PDB entry 9EVD | electron microscopy, 5.60 A resolution (low resolution: residue-level contacts below are approximate; hydrogen-bond / salt-bridge calls are withheld) | chains 1 and 7 of the 9 polymer chains in the assembly

Chain 1:
Protein: ATP synthase associated protein ASA1
Source organism: Polytomella sp. Pringsheim 198.80
UniProtKB: Q85JD5 (Q85JD5_9CHLO); residue numbers follow UniProt; this construct covers 1-618
Chain sequence (618 residues; each row starts with the number of its first residue):
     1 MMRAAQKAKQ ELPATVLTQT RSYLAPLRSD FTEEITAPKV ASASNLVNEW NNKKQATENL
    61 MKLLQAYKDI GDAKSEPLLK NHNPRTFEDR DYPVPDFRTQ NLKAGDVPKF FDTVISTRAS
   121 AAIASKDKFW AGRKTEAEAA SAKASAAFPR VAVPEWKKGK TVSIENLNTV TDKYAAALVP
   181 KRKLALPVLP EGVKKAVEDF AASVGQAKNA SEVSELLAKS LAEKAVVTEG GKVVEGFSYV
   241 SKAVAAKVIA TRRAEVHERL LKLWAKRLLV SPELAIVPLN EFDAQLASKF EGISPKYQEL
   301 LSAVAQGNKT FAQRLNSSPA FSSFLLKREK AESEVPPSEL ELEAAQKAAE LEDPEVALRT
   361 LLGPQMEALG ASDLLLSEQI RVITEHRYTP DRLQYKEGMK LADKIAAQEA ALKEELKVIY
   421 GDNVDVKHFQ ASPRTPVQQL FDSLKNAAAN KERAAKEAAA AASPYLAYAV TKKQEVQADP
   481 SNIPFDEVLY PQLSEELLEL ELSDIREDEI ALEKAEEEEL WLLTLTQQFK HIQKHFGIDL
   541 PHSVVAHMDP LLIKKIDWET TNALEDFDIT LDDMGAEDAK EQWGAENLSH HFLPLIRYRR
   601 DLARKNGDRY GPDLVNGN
Not modelled in the structure: 1-22, 618

Chain 7:
Protein: Mitochondrial ATP synthase associated protein ASA7
Source organism: Polytomella sp. Pringsheim 198.80
UniProtKB: D8V7I2 (D8V7I2_9CHLO); residue numbers follow UniProt; this construct covers 1-190
Chain sequence (190 residues; numbered 1 to 190; the number before each row is that of its first residue):
     1 MSSVRAGVEA GRRDLTTFTF SGLQDAPVAA LSGSIKLNVA AKAGKAEVTV AAGAAKAATQ
    61 VSAAALRKLS GSKISLAEVA RISVLHSSIQ NYLLSLSNER YQLLSQWPDF TTMYGKDFYY
   121 RAHPEDLKKF YDAADEYYKL YETVTEFDSL SALASQVVPN YAARRRSTVH PAIGSTVADG
   181 AFTNFLLSKQ
Not modelled in the structure: 1-78

Interface between chain 1 and chain 7:
Pairs across the interface (80):
  Tyr23(1) - Ser151(7)
  Tyr23(1) - Ala152(7)
  Tyr23(1) - Ser155(7)
  Leu24(1) - Ser155(7)
  Ala25(1) - Ser155(7)
  Pro26(1) - Ser155(7)
  Pro26(1) - Pro159(7)
  Arg28(1) - Asn160(7)
  Arg28(1) - Arg166(7)
  Asp30(1) - Arg166(7)
  Phe31(1) - Arg166(7)
  Phe31(1) - Thr168(7)
  Thr32(1) - Ala163(7)
  Thr32(1) - Arg164(7)
  Thr32(1) - Arg166(7)
  Thr32(1) - Thr168(7)
  Glu33(1) - Thr168(7)
  Ile35(1) - Ile173(7)
  Ile35(1) - Ser175(7)
  Thr36(1) - Arg164(7)
  Ala37(1) - Arg164(7)
  Trp50(1) - Leu103(7)
  Trp50(1) - Leu104(7)
  Trp50(1) - Trp107(7)
  Trp50(1) - Leu140(7)
  Lys53(1) - Trp107(7)
  Lys53(1) - Glu136(7)
  Lys54(1) - Gln106(7)
  Lys54(1) - Trp107(7)
  Lys54(1) - Pro108(7)
  Thr57(1) - Trp107(7)
  Leu60(1) - Asp126(7)
  Met61(1) - Pro108(7)
  Met61(1) - Asp109(7)
  Met61(1) - Met113(7)
  Met61(1) - Phe130(7)
  Leu63(1) - Asp126(7)
  Leu64(1) - Phe118(7)
  Leu64(1) - Ala122(7)
  Gln65(1) - Met113(7)
  Tyr67(1) - Arg121(7)
  Tyr67(1) - Ala122(7)
  Tyr67(1) - His123(7)
  Lys68(1) - Asp117(7)
  Lys68(1) - Arg121(7)
  Gly71(1) - Arg121(7)
  Asp72(1) - Arg121(7)
  Glu76(1) - Arg121(7)
  Leu78(1) - Arg121(7)
  Leu79(1) - Tyr120(7)
  His82(1) - Tyr120(7)
  Trp130(1) - Ala122(7)
  Trp130(1) - His123(7)
  Lys134(1) - Asp126(7)
  Phe148(1) - Met113(7)
  Pro149(1) - Pro108(7)
  Pro149(1) - Asp109(7)
  Arg150(1) - Gln106(7)
  Arg150(1) - Trp107(7)
  Arg150(1) - Pro108(7)
  Arg150(1) - Asp109(7)
  Val151(1) - Trp107(7)
  Val151(1) - Pro108(7)
  Val151(1) - Asp109(7)
  Ala152(1) - Asp109(7)
  Val153(1) - Tyr101(7)
  Val153(1) - Ser105(7)
  Pro154(1) - Tyr101(7)
  Trp156(1) - Asn98(7)
  Trp156(1) - Tyr101(7)
  Trp156(1) - Gln102(7)
  Lys157(1) - Asn98(7)
  Lys158(1) - Ser95(7)
  Lys158(1) - Asn98(7)
  Lys158(1) - Glu99(7)
  Asp486(1) - Lys116(7)
  Tyr490(1) - Gly115(7)
  Tyr490(1) - Lys116(7)
  Tyr490(1) - Asp117(7)
  Leu493(1) - Tyr120(7)
Other interface residues (no listed pair), chain 1 (47 interface residues in all): Ser29, Val47, Pro77
Other interface residues (no listed pair), chain 7 (44 interface residues in all): Phe110, Thr112, Lys129, Ala133, Tyr137, Tyr141, Ser167, Gly174

Summary:
The interface between chain 1 and chain 7 involves 47 residues on one side and 44 on the other.
Chain 1 is ATP synthase associated protein ASA1 and chain 7 is Mitochondrial ATP synthase associated protein
ASA7, both from Polytomella sp. Pringsheim 198.80; the structure, In situ structure of the peripheral stalk of
the mitochondrial ATPsynthase in whole Polytomella cells, was determined by electron microscopy.
